4LJB - chains B and D of the 4 polymer chains in the assembly; structure by X-ray diffraction, 1.90 A resolution.

[Chain B (and D)]
Molecule: Green to red photoconvertible GPF-like protein EosFP
From: Lobophyllia hemprichii
Notes: chain D of this document is another copy of the same molecule, construct and numbering; everything in this record applies to it too
UniProt: Q5S6Z9 (Q5S6Z9_LOBHE); aligned to UniProt positions 1-223 over residues 1-223
Sequence (227 residues; numbered -5 to 223; 2 numbers in that range are skipped by the numbering (no residue carries them; nothing is unmodelled there); the number before each row is that of its first residue; numbers below 1 keep their minus sign (His-5 is residue -5)):
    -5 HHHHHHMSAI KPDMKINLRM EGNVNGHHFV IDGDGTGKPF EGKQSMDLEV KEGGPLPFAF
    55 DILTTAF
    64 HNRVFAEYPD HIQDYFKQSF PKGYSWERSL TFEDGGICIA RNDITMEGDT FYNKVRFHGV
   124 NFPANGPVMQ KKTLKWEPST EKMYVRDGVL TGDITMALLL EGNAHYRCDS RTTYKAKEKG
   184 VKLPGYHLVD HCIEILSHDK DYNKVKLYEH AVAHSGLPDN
Unresolved in the structure: -5 to 1 (chain D: -5 to 0)
Differences from the reference sequence: expression tag (-5 to 0); chromophore (64, 64, 64); engineered mutation Ser173 (Phe in Q5S6Z9), Leu191 (Phe in Q5S6Z9)
Modified / non-standard residues: His64 (circularized tri-peptide chromophore; CR8)
Covalent attachments: covalent link Phe61-His64

[Interface between chain B and chain D]
Residue-residue contacts - 35 pairs, chain B then chain D:
  Asn17(B) with Arg104(D)
  Asn19(B) with Glu90(D); Lys178(D)
  Gly20(B) with Glu90(D)
  Glu90(B) with Asn19(D); Gly20(D), hydrogen bond (side chain-backbone); Val123(D); Asn124(D), hydrogen bond (side chain-backbone)
  Arg91(B) with Val123(D)
  Ser92(B) with Ile100(D); Asn124(D)
  Gly98(B) with Arg174(D)
  Ile100(B) with Ser92(D)
  Ile102(B) with Ile100(D), hydrophobic; Ile102(D), hydrophobic; His121(D); Val123(D), hydrophobic
  Arg104(B) with Asn17(D), hydrogen bond; His121(D), hydrogen bond; Gly122(D), hydrogen bond (side chain-backbone)
  His121(B) with Ile102(D); Arg104(D); His121(D)
  Val123(B) with Glu90(D); Arg91(D)
  Asn124(B) with Glu90(D), hydrogen bond (backbone-side chain); Arg174(D); Thr176(D), hydrogen bond
  Pro126(B) with Asp150(D)
  Ala127(B) with Asp150(D), hydrogen bond (backbone-side chain)
  Asn128(B) with Asp150(D), hydrogen bond (backbone-side chain)
  Asp150(B) with Pro126(D); Ala127(D), hydrogen bond (side chain-backbone)
  Arg174(B) with Asn124(D), hydrogen bond (backbone-side chain)
  Thr176(B) with Asn124(D), hydrogen bond
Interface residues without a listed pair, chain B (24 interface residues in all): Thr94, Asp97, Ala103, Gly129, Lys178
Interface residues without a listed pair, chain D (23 interface residues in all): Thr94, Gly98, Ala103, Thr175

[Summary]
24 residues of chain B face 23 of chain D across their interface; the contacts include 12 hydrogen bonds.
Among the polar pairs are Glu90(B)-Gly20(D), Glu90(B)-Asn124(D) and Arg104(B)-Asn17(D).
Both chains are Green to red photoconvertible GPF-like protein EosFP (Lobophyllia hemprichii). Entry 4LJB
(Structure of a photobleached state of IrisFP under high intensity laser-light) was determined by X-ray
diffraction together with 4LJC and 4LJD from the same study.
